Entry 2B05 (X-ray diffraction, 2.55 A resolution); this record covers chains A and G of the 4 polymer chains in the assembly.

[Chain A]
Protein: 14-3-3 protein gamma
From: Homo sapiens
UniProtKB: P61981 (1433G_HUMAN); residues 2-247 here correspond to UniProt positions 1-246 (UniProt number = residue number - 1)
Sequence (246 residues; each row starts with the number of its first residue):
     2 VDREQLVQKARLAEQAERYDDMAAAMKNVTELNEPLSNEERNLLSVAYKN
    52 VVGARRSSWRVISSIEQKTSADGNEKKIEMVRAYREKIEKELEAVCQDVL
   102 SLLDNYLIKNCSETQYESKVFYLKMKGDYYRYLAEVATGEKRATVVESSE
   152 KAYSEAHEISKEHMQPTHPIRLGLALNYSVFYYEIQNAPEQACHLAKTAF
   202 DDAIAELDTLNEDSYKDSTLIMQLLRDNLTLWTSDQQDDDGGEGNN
Unresolved in the structure: 235-247

[Chain G]
Protein: peptide
Sequence (6 residues; numbered 502 to 507; the number before each row is that of its first residue):
   502 RAISLP
Modified positions: Ser-505 (phosphoserine; SEP)

[Chain A / chain G interface]
Pairs across the interface (20):
  Lys-50(A) / Ser-505(G)
  Lys-50(A) / Leu-506(G)  hydrogen bond (side chain-backbone)
  Lys-50(A) / Pro-507(G)  hydrogen bond (side chain-backbone)
  Arg-57(A) / Ser-505(G)
  Lys-125(A) / Leu-506(G)
  Arg-132(A) / Ser-505(G)
  Tyr-133(A) / Ser-505(G)
  Leu-177(A) / Ile-504(G)
  Leu-177(A) / Ser-505(G)
  Leu-177(A) / Leu-506(G)
  Asn-178(A) / Ser-505(G)
  Asn-178(A) / Leu-506(G)  hydrogen bond (side chain-backbone)
  Val-181(A) / Ile-504(G)
  Ile-222(A) / Leu-506(G)  hydrophobic
  Leu-225(A) / Pro-507(G)
  Asn-229(A) / Ala-503(G)
  Asn-229(A) / Ile-504(G)  hydrogen bond (side chain-backbone)
  Leu-232(A) / Arg-502(G)
  Leu-232(A) / Ala-503(G)
  Trp-233(A) / Ala-503(G)  hydrophobic
Other interface residues (no listed pair), chain A (16 interface residues in all): Glu-136, Gly-174, Leu-221

[In short]
The interface between chain A and chain G involves 16 residues on one side and 6 on the other; the contacts
include 4 hydrogen bonds. Among the polar pairs are Lys-50(A)/Leu-506(G), Lys-50(A)/Pro-507(G) and
Asn-178(A)/Leu-506(G).
Chain A is 14-3-3 protein gamma (Homo sapiens) and chain G is peptide; the structure, Crystal Structure of
14-3-3 gamma in complex with a phosphoserine peptide, was determined by X-ray diffraction.
